PDB entry 3RYH | X-ray diffraction, 2.80 A resolution | chains A and B of the 5 polymer chains in the assembly

[Chain A]
Molecule: Tubulin alpha chain
Organism: Ovis aries
UniProt: D0VWZ0 (D0VWZ0_SHEEP); residues 1-451 here = UniProt positions 1-451
Chain sequence (451 residues; row label = number of the first residue in the row):
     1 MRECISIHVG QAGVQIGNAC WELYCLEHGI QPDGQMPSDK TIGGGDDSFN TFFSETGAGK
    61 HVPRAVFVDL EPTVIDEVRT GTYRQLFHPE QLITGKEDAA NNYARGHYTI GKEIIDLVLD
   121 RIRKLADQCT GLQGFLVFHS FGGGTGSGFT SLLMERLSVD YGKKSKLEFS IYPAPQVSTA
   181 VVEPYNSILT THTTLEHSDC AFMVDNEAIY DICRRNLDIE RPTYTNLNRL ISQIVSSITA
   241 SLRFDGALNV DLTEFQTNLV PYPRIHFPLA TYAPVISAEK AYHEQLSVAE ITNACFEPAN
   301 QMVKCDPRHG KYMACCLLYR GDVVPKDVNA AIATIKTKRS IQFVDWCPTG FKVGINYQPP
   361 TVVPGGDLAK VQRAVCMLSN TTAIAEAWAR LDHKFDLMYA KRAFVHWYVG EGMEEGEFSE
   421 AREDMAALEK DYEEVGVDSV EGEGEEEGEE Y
Unresolved in the structure: 42-45, 442-451
Ligand contacts: GTP (guanosine-5'-triphosphate): G10, Q11, A12, Q15, I16, D69, D98, A99, A100, N101, S140, G142, G143, G144, T145, G146, I171, P173, V177, S178, T179, E183, N206, Y224, L227, N228, I231

[Chain B]
Molecule: Tubulin beta chain
Organism: Ovis aries
UniProt: D0VWY9 (D0VWY9_SHEEP); the author numbering skips numbers that UniProt does not, so the offset changes along the chain: 1-44 = UniProt 1-44; 47-360 = UniProt 45-358; 369-455 = UniProt 359-445
Chain sequence (445 residues; numbered 1 to 455; 10 numbers in that range are skipped by the numbering (no residue carries them; nothing is unmodelled there); the number before each row is that of its first residue):
     1 MREIVHIQAG QCGNQIGAKF WEVISDEHGI DPTGSYHGDS DLQL
    47 ERINVYYNEA TGNKYVPRAI LVDLEPGTMD SVRSGPFGQI FRPDNFVFGQ SGAGNNWAKG
   107 HYTEGAELVD SVLDVVRKES ESCDCLQGFQ LTHSLGGGTG SGMGTLLISK IREEYPDRIM
   167 NTFSVMPSPK VSDTVVEPYN ATLSVHQLVE NTDETYSIDN EALYDICFRT LKLTTPTYGD
   227 LNHLVSATMS GVTTCLRFPG QLNADLRKLA VNMVPFPRLH FFMPGFAPLT SRGSQQYRAL
   287 TVPELTQQMF DSKNMMAACD PRHGRYLTVA TIFRGRMSMK EVDEQMLNIQ NKNSSYFVEW
   347 IPNNVKTAVC DIPP
   369 RGLKMSSTFI GNSTAIQELF KRISEQFTAM FRRKAFLHWY TGEGMDEMEF TEAESNMNDL
   429 VSEYQQYQDA TADEQGEFEE EEGEDEA
Unresolved in the structure: 443-455
Ligand contacts: phosphomethylphosphonic acid guanylate ester (G2P): A9, G10, Q11, C12, Q15, I16, D69, G98, A99, G100, N101, N102, S140, G142, G143, G144, T145, G146, V171, P173, V177, S178, D179, E183, N206, L209, Y224, L227, N228, V231

[How chain A and chain B interact]
Pairs across the interface - 55 pairs, chain A then chain B:
  Q11(A) - Q247(B)  hydrogen bond
  K96(A) - M1(B)
  K96(A) - D130(B)  salt bridge
  K96(A) - C131(B)
  E97(A) - M1(B)
  E97(A) - R164(B)  salt bridge
  E97(A) - R253(B)  salt bridge
  D98(A) - D251(B)
  D98(A) - K254(B)  salt bridge
  A100(A) - R253(B)
  A100(A) - K254(B)
  A100(A) - V257(B)
  N101(A) - K254(B)  hydrogen bond
  R105(A) - R253(B)
  P175(A) - N349(B)
  S178(A) - K352(B)  hydrogen bond
  T179(A) - Q247(B)
  T179(A) - L248(B)
  T179(A) - N258(B)  hydrogen bond (backbone-side chain)
  A180(A) - N258(B)
  V181(A) - N258(B)  hydrogen bond (backbone-side chain)
  V181(A) - I347(B)  hydrophobic
  V181(A) - N349(B)
  V181(A) - K352(B)
  V182(A) - V257(B)  hydrophobic
  Y210(A) - D329(B)
  E220(A) - K326(B)  salt bridge
  R221(A) - M325(B)  hydrogen bond
  R221(A) - D329(B)  salt bridge
  Y224(A) - Q247(B)  hydrogen bond
  K394(A) - P348(B)
  K394(A) - N349(B)  hydrogen bond
  L397(A) - E345(B)
  L397(A) - W346(B)
  L397(A) - A440(B)  hydrophobic
  M398(A) - W346(B)  hydrogen bond (backbone-backbone)
  M398(A) - P348(B)
  K401(A) - F262(B)
  K401(A) - W346(B)
  K401(A) - T439(B)  hydrogen bond (side chain-backbone)
  A403(A) - P261(B)
  A403(A) - F262(B)  hydrophobic
  F404(A) - V257(B)
  F404(A) - V260(B)
  F404(A) - P261(B)  hydrogen bond (backbone-backbone)
  F404(A) - T314(B)
  F404(A) - I347(B)  hydrophobic
  H406(A) - V260(B)
  H406(A) - P261(B)  hydrogen bond (side chain-backbone)
  H406(A) - F262(B)
  H406(A) - P263(B)
  W407(A) - R253(B)
  W407(A) - A256(B)
  W407(A) - V257(B)  hydrophobic
  W407(A) - V260(B)  hydrogen bond (side chain-backbone)
Also at the interface, not in a pair above, chain A (26 interface residues in all): R402
Also at the interface, not in a pair above, chain B (32 interface residues in all): L132, N350, A438, D441

[Summary]
The interface between chain A and chain B involves 26 residues on one side and 32 on the other, with 13
hydrogen bonds and 6 salt bridges. Polar pairs include K96(A)-D130(B), E97(A)-R164(B) and E97(A)-R253(B).
Ligands of chain A: GTP.
Here chain A is Tubulin alpha chain and chain B is Tubulin beta chain, both from Ovis aries. Entry 3RYH
(GMPCPP-Tubulin: RB3 Stathmin-like domain complex) was determined by X-ray diffraction together with 3RYC,
3RYF and 3RYI from the same study.
